PDB entry 9GE8 | electron microscopy, 4.55 A resolution (low resolution: residue-level contacts below are approximate; hydrogen-bond / salt-bridge calls are withheld) | chains A and C of the 4 polymer chains in the assembly

# Chain A
Protein: Uncharacterized ABC transporter permease YbbP
Organism: Escherichia coli K-12
Reference sequence: P77504 (YBBP_ECOLI); residues 1-804 here = UniProt positions 1-804
Sequence (804 residues; row label = number of the first residue in the row):
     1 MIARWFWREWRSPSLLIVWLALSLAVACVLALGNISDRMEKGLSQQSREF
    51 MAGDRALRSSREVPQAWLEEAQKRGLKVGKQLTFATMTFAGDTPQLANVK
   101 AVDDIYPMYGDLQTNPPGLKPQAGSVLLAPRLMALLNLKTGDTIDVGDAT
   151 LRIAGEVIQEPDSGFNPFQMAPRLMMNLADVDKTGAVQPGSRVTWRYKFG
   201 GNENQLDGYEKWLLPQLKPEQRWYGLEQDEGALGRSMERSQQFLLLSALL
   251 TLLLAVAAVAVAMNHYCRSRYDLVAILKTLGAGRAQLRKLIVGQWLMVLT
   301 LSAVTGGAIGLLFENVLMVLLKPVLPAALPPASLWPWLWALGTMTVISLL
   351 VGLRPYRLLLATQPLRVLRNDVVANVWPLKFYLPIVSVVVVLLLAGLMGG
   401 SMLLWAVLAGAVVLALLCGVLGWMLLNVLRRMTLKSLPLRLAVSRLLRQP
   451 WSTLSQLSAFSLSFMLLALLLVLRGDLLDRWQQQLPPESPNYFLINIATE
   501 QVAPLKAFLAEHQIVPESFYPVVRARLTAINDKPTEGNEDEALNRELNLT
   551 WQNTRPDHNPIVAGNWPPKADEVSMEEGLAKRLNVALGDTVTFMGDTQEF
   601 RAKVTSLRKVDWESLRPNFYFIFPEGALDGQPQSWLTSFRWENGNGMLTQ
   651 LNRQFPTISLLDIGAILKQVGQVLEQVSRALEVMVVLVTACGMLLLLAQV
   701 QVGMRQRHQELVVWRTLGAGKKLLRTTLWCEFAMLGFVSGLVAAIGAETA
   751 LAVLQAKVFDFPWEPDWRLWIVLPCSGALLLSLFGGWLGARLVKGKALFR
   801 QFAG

# Chain C
Protein: Uncharacterized ABC transporter ATP-binding protein YbbA
Organism: Escherichia coli K-12
Reference sequence: P0A9T8 (YBBA_ECOLI); residues 1-228 here = UniProt positions 1-228
Sequence (242 residues; each row starts with the number of its first residue; numbers below 1 keep their minus sign (Met-13 is residue -13)):
   -13 MGSSHHHHHHSQDPMPAENIVEVHHLKKSVGQGEHELSILTGVELVVKRG
    37 ETIALVGESGSGKSTLLAILAGLDDGSSGEVSLVGQPLHNMDEEARAKLR
    87 AKHVGFVFQSFMLIPTLNALENVELPALLRGESSAESRNGAKALLEQLGL
   137 GKRLDHLPAQLSGGEQQRVALARAFNGRPDVLFADEPTGNLDRQTGDKIA
   187 DLLFSLNREHGTTLIMVTHDLQLAARCDRCLRLVNGQLQEEA
Unresolved in the structure: -13 to 3
Construct notes: initiating methionine (-13); expression tag (-12 to 0)
Curated features (UniProtKB/Swiss-Prot):
  - binding site (ATP): Gly43 to Ser50
Bound ions: Mg2+: Ser50, Gln95 (together with AMP-PNP)
Residues lining bound ligands:
  - AMP-PNP (ANP; phosphoaminophosphonic acid-adenylate ester), molecule 1: Val16, His21, Leu23, Ile25, Glu44, Ser45, Gly46, Ser47, Gly48, Lys49, Ser50, Thr51, Gln95, Asp171, Glu172, His205
  - AMP-PNP (ANP), molecule 2: Arg139, His142, Gln146, Leu147, Ser148, Gly149, Gly150, Glu151

# Interface between chain A and chain C
Pairs across the interface (32):
  Arg369(A) - Ala145(C)
  Asn370(A) - Ala145(C)
  Leu437(A) - Leu114(C)
  Leu437(A) - Leu115(C)
  Arg445(A) - Leu103(C)
  Arg448(A) - Leu103(C)
  Arg448(A) - Glu107(C)
  Glu710(A) - Ile100(C)
  Val713(A) - Ile100(C)
  Trp714(A) - Leu111(C)
  Arg715(A) - Glu79(C)
  Arg715(A) - Glu80(C)
  Arg715(A) - Ala83(C)
  Arg715(A) - Arg86(C)
  Thr716(A) - Arg86(C)
  Thr716(A) - Phe94(C)
  Leu717(A) - Arg86(C)
  Leu717(A) - Ala87(C)
  Leu717(A) - Pro112(C)
  Gly718(A) - Ala83(C)
  Gly718(A) - Arg86(C)
  Gly718(A) - Ala87(C)
  Gly720(A) - Glu80(C)
  Lys721(A) - Glu79(C)
  Lys721(A) - Glu80(C)
  Leu723(A) - Leu115(C)
  Lys796(A) - Asp61(C)
  Ala797(A) - Leu59(C)
  Ala797(A) - Asp60(C)
  Phe799(A) - Phe94(C)
  Phe802(A) - Met98(C)
  Phe802(A) - Leu99(C)
Also at the interface, not in a pair above, chain A (25 interface residues in all): Leu368, Arg440, Leu441, Gln709, Ala719, Arg800
Also at the interface, not in a pair above, chain C (26 interface residues in all): Ala54, Lys84, Pro101, Thr102, Glu118, Gln146, Arg159

# Summary
The interface between chain A and chain C involves 25 residues on one side and 26 on the other. Ligands of
chain C: AMP-PNP. The Mg2+ site is built by Ser50(C) and Gln95(C). UniProt lists 8 ATP-binding residues on
chain C.
Chain A is Uncharacterized ABC transporter permease YbbP and chain C is Uncharacterized ABC transporter
ATP-binding protein YbbA, both from Escherichia coli K-12; the structure, Structure of E. coli YbbAP-TesA with
bound ATP analogue, was determined by electron microscopy (same publication as 9GE6 and 9GE7).
